7XKF - chains B and N of the 5 polymer chains in the assembly; structure by electron microscopy, 2.40 A resolution.

[Chain B]
Name: Guanine nucleotide-binding protein G(I)/G(S)/G(T) subunit beta-1
Organism: Homo sapiens
Reference sequence: P62873 (GBB1_HUMAN); numbering as in UniProt (aligned over 2-340)
Sequence (358 residues; each row starts with the number of its first residue; numbers below 1 keep their minus sign (Met-17 is residue -17)):
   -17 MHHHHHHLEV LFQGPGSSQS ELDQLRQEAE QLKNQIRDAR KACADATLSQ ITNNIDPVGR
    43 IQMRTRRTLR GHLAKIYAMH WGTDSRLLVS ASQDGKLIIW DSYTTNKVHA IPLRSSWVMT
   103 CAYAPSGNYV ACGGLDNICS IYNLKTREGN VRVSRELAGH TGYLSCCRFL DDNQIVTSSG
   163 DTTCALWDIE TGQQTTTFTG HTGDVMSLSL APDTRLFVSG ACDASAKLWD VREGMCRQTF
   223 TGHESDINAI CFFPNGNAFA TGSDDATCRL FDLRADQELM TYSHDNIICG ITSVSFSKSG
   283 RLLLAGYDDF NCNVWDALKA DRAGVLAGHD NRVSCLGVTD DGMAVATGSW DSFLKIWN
Not modelled in the structure: -17 to 2
Sequence notes: initiating methionine (-17); expression tag (-16 to 1)
Swiss-Prot annotation at these positions:
  - modified residue: Ser2 (N-acetylserine), His266 (Phosphohistidine)
  - natural variant: Leu30 (L30F: In MRD42; uncertain significance), Arg52 (R52G: In MRD42), Gly64 (G64V: In MRD42), Asp76 (D76E: In MRD42; D76G: In MRD42), Gly77 (G77S: In MRD42), Lys78 (K78R: In MRD42), Ile80 (I80N: In MRD42; I80T: In MRD42), His91 (H91R: In MRD42; uncertain significance), Ala92 (A92T: In MRD42), Pro94 (P94S: In MRD42), Leu95 (L95P: In MRD42), Arg96 (R96L: In MRD42), 5 further natural variant entries in UniProt

[Chain N]
Name: NB35
Organism: Camelus bactrianus
Sequence (128 residues; row label = number of the first residue in the row):
     1 QVQLQESGGG LVQPGGSLRL SCAASGFTFS NYKMNWVRQA PGKGLEWVSD ISQSGASISY
    61 TGSVKGRFTI SRDNAKNTLY LQMNSLKPED TAVYYCARCP APFTRDCFDV TSTTYAYRGQ
   121 GTQVTVSS
Cystine bridges: Cys22-Cys96, Cys99-Cys107

[Chain B / chain N interface]
Residue-residue contacts - 20 pairs, chain B then chain N:
  Arg8(B) - Gln120(N)  hydrogen bond
  Lys15(B) - Gln1(N)
  Thr184(B) - Ala116(N)
  Cys204(B) - Tyr117(N)  hydrogen bond (backbone-side chain)
  Asp205(B) - Ala116(N)
  Asp205(B) - Tyr117(N)
  Ala206(B) - Tyr117(N)
  Thr223(B) - Gln1(N)
  Glu226(B) - Val2(N)
  Glu226(B) - Gly26(N)
  Glu226(B) - Phe27(N)
  Glu226(B) - Thr28(N)
  Glu226(B) - Tyr32(N)  hydrogen bond
  Glu226(B) - Arg98(N)  hydrogen bond (backbone-side chain)
  Glu226(B) - Tyr117(N)
  Ser227(B) - Pro100(N)  hydrogen bond (side chain-backbone)
  Ser227(B) - Tyr117(N)
  Asp228(B) - Tyr117(N)  hydrogen bond
  Asp247(B) - Tyr32(N)
  Ile270(B) - Phe103(N)  hydrophobic
Also at the interface, not in a pair above, chain B (14 interface residues in all): His225, Asp246
Also at the interface, not in a pair above, chain N (14 interface residues in all): Ala101, Pro102

[Summary]
Chain B and chain N each contribute 14 residues to their interface; the contacts include 6 hydrogen bonds.
Among the polar pairs are Arg8(B)-Gln120(N), Cys204(B)-Tyr117(N) and Glu226(B)-Tyr32(N).
Here chain B is Guanine nucleotide-binding protein G(I)/G(S)/G(T) subunit beta-1 (Homo sapiens) and chain N is
NB35 (Camelus bactrianus). Entry 7XKF (Cryo-EM structure of DHEA-ADGRG2-BT-Gs complex at lower state) was
determined by electron microscopy, deposited together with 7XKD and 7XKE.
